Entry 7KR3 (X-ray diffraction, 2.78 A resolution); this record covers chains A and B of the 4 polymer chains in the assembly.

# Chain A
Molecule: DNA ligase 1
Source organism: Homo sapiens
Notes: EC 6.5.1.1
UniProt: P18858 (DNLI1_HUMAN); residue numbers follow UniProt; this construct covers 262-904
Sequence (647 residues; row label = number of the first residue in the row):
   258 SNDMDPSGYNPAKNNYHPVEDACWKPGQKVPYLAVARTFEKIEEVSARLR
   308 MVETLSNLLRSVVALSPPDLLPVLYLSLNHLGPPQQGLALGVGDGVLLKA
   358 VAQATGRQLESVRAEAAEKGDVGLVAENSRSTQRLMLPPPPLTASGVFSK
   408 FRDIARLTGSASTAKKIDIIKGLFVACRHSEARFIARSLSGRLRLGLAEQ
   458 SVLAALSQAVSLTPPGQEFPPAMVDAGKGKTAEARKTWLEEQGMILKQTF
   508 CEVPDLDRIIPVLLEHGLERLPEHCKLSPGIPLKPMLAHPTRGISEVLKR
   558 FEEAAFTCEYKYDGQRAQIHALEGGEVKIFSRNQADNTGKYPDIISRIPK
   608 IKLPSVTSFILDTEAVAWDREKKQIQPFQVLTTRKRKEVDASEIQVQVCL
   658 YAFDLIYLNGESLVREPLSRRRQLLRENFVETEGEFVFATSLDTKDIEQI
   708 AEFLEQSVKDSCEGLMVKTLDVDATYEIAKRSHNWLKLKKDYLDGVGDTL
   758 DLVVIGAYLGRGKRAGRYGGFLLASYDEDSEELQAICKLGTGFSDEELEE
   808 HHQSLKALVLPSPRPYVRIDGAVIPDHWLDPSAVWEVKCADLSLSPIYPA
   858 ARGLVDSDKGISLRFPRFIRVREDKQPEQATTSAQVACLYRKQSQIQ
Not modelled in the structure: 258-261, 388-395, 902-904
Construct notes: expression tag (258-261); engineered mutation Ala-346 (Glu in P18858), Ala-592 (Glu in P18858)
Residues lining bound ligands: adenosine monophosphate (AMP): Ala-545, Glu-566, Tyr-567, Lys-568, Tyr-569, Arg-573, Arg-589, Glu-621, Phe-660, Ala-696, Met-723, Lys-725, Trp-742, Lys-744, Tyr-749
From the paper describing this entry:
  - binding site for the 12-nt DNA strand (chain B): His-337, Pro-341

# Chain B
Molecule: 12-nt DNA strand
Sequence (12 nucleotides; row label = number of the first residue in the row):
     3 AATGTCTGCCCC

# Interface between chain A and chain B
Residue-residue contacts - 26 pairs, chain A then chain B:
  His-337(A) with DC11(B), stacking on the base
  Gly-339(A) with DC11(B), base contact
  Pro-341(A) with DC11(B), base contact
  Ala-346(A) with DC11(B), phosphate contact
  Gly-348(A) with DT9(B), phosphate contact; DG10(B), phosphate contact
  Val-349(A) with DT9(B), phosphate contact; DG10(B), hydrogen bond to the phosphate
  Gly-350(A) with DT9(B), hydrogen bond to the phosphate
  Asp-351(A) with DT9(B), hydrogen bond to the phosphate
  Gly-352(A) with DT9(B), hydrogen bond to the phosphate
  Val-353(A) with DT9(B), hydrogen bond to the phosphate
  Gly-571(A) with DC14(B), sugar contact
  Gln-572(A) with DC13(B), phosphate contact; DC14(B), phosphate contact
  Arg-573(A) with DC14(B), hydrogen bond to the phosphate
  Ser-588(A) with DC13(B), hydrogen bond to the phosphate
  Arg-589(A) with DC14(B), phosphate contact
  Asn-590(A) with DC12(B), hydrogen bond to the phosphate
  Ala-592(A) with DC13(B), phosphate contact
  Asn-594(A) with DC13(B), hydrogen bond to the phosphate
  Phe-635(A) with DC14(B), sugar contact
  Arg-643(A) with DG10(B), base contact; DC12(B), sugar contact
  Arg-871(A) with DC14(B), sugar contact
  Phe-872(A) with DC14(B), base contact
Interface residues without a listed pair, chain A (25 interface residues in all): Leu-338, Gly-344, Leu-347

# In short
25 residues of chain A and 6 residues of chain B are in contact; the contacts include 9 hydrogen bonds and 1
aromatic stacking contact. Polar contacts include Val-349(A)/DG10(B), Gly-350(A)/DT9(B) and Asp-351(A)/DT9(B).
Chain A binds adenosine monophosphate. From the paper: a binding site for the 12-nt DNA strand (chain B) at
His-337(A) and Pro-341(A).
Here chain A is DNA ligase 1 (Homo sapiens) and chain B is a 12-nt DNA strand. Entry 7KR3 (Human DNA Ligase
1(E346A/E592A) Bound to a bulged DNA substrate) was determined by X-ray diffraction together with 7KR4 from
the same study.
